1QNA - chains A and D of the 3 polymer chains in the assembly; structure by X-ray diffraction, 1.80 A resolution.

# Chain A
Molecule: Transcription initiation factor tfiid-1
Organism: Arabidopsis thaliana
UniProtKB: P28147 (TF21_ARATH); residue numbers follow UniProt; this construct covers 1-200
Amino-acid sequence (200 residues; row label = number of the first residue in the row):
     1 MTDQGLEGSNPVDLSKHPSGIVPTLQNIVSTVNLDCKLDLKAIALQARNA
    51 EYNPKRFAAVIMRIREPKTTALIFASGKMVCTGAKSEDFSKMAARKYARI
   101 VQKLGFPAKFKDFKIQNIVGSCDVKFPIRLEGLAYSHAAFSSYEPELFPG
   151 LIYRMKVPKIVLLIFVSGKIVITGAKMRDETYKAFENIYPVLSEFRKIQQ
Disordered / not traced: 1-16, 199-200
UniProt features mapped onto this chain:
  - modified residue: Thr-2 (N-acetylthreonine)
From the paper describing this entry:
  - binding site for the 14-nt DNA strand (chain D): Leu-163
  - specificity-determining residues: Val-29, Val-119, Leu-163 (proposed by the authors, not directly observed)

# Chain D
Molecule: 14-nt DNA strand
Sequence (14 nucleotides; each row starts with the number of its first residue):
   215 TGCCCTTTTAAAGC

# How chain A and chain D interact
Residue-residue contacts (39; chain A residue first):
  Gln-26(A) with DT223(D), sugar contact; DA224(D), sugar contact
  Asn-27(A) with DT222(D), hydrogen bond to the base; DT223(D), hydrogen bond to the base
  Val-29(A) with DT222(D), base contact
  Glu-51(A) with DT221(D), phosphate contact
  Arg-56(A) with DC219(D), sugar contact; DT220(D), salt bridge to the phosphate; DT221(D), salt bridge to the phosphate
  Phe-57(A) with DC219(D), base contact; DT220(D), base contact
  Ile-61(A) with DT220(D), phosphate contact; DT221(D), phosphate contact
  Arg-63(A) with DT221(D), hydrogen bond to the phosphate; DT222(D), salt bridge to the phosphate
  Thr-70(A) with DT221(D), phosphate contact; DT222(D), hydrogen bond to the phosphate
  Leu-72(A) with DT220(D), base contact; DT221(D), base contact
  Thr-82(A) with DT221(D), base contact; DT222(D), hydrogen bond to the sugar
  Gly-83(A) with DT222(D), phosphate contact
  Lys-85(A) with DT223(D), sugar contact
  Val-119(A) with DT223(D), base contact; DA224(D), base contact
  Phe-148(A) with DA225(D), base contact; DA226(D), base contact
  Pro-149(A) with DA226(D), base contact; DG227(D), sugar contact
  Leu-163(A) with DA225(D), base contact
  Phe-165(A) with DA225(D), sugar contact; DA226(D), sugar contact
  Val-166(A) with DG227(D), phosphate contact
  Ser-167(A) with DA225(D), phosphate contact; DA226(D), hydrogen bond to the phosphate
  Lys-169(A) with DA225(D), phosphate contact; DA226(D), phosphate contact
  Val-171(A) with DA224(D), base contact; DA225(D), sugar contact
Also at the interface, not in a pair above, chain A (24 interface residues in all): Lys-68, Ser-121

# In short
24 residues of chain A face 9 of chain D across their interface; the contacts include 6 hydrogen bonds and 3
salt bridges. Polar pairs include Asn-27(A)/DT222(D), Asn-27(A)/DT223(D) and Thr-82(A)/DT222(D). From the
paper: a binding site for the 14-nt DNA strand (chain D) at Leu-163(A); specificity determinants Val-29(A),
Val-119(A) and Leu-163(A).
Chain A is Transcription initiation factor tfiid-1 (Arabidopsis thaliana) and chain D is a 14-nt DNA strand;
the structure, Crystal structure of the T(-30) Adenovirus major late promoter TATA box variant bound to
wild-type TBP ..., was determined by X-ray diffraction (same publication as 1QN3, 1QN4, 1QN5, 1QN6, 1QN7, 1QN8
and 4 further entries).
